6T4C - chains A and D of the 4 polymer chains in the assembly; structure by X-ray diffraction, 1.80 A resolution.

== Chain A ==
Protein: VP1
From: Enterovirus F
Notes: EC 3.4.22.29, 3.6.1.15, 3.4.22.28, 2.7.7.48
Reference sequence: Q2LKZ0 (Q2LKZ0_9ENTO); residues 1-275 here correspond to UniProt positions 559-833 (UniProt number = residue number + 558)
Sequence (275 residues; each row starts with the number of its first residue):
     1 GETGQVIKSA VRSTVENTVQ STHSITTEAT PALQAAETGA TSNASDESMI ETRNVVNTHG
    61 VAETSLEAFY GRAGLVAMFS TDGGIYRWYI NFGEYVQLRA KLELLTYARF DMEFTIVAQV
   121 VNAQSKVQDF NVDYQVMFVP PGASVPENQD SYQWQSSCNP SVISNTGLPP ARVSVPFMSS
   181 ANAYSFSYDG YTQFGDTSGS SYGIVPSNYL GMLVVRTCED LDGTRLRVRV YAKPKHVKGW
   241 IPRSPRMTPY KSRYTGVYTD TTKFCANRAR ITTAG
Disordered / not traced: 1-3, 275
Metal / ion sites: K+ site 1: T14, V15, N17, N57; K+ site 2: T30, P31, L33 (shared with E63(D), A65(D) of chain D); K+ site 3: S42 (shared with 2 residues of chain C)
Residues lining bound ligands: glutathione (GSH): L75, M78, Y95, D150, S151, Y152, W154, Q155, R216, R227, R229
What the authors report for this chain:
  - binding site for glutathione: L75 to F79, Y95 to L98, D150 to Q155, R216, R227 to Y231

== Chain D ==
Protein: VP4
From: Enterovirus F
Notes: EC 3.4.22.29, 3.6.1.15, 3.4.22.28, 2.7.7.48
Reference sequence: Q2LKZ0 (Q2LKZ0_9ENTO); residues 1-71 here = UniProt positions 1-71
Sequence (71 residues; each row starts with the number of its first residue):
     1 MGAQMSKNTA GSHTTGTYAT GGSNIHYTNI NYYENAASNS LNKQDFTQDP EKFTRPVVDV
    61 MKEAAVPLKS P
Disordered / not traced: 1-21, 70-71
Metal / ion sites: K+: E63, A65 (shared with T30(A), P31(A), L33(A) of chain A)

== Chain A / chain D interface ==
Pairs across the interface (61):
  I7(A) with E51(D); K52(D); R55(D); P56(D), hydrophobic
  S9(A) with Q48(D); D49(D); K52(D), hydrogen bond
  A10(A) with T47(D); Q48(D); D49(D), hydrogen bond (backbone-backbone)
  V11(A) with F46(D), hydrophobic; T47(D)
  R12(A) with F46(D); T47(D), hydrogen bond (backbone-backbone); D49(D), salt bridge
  E28(A) with A64(D)
  A29(A) with A64(D)
  T30(A) with E63(D); A64(D), hydrogen bond (backbone-backbone); V66(D)
  P31(A) with E63(D)
  L33(A) with P67(D)
  Q34(A) with P67(D)
  A35(A) with P67(D), hydrophobic
  T38(A) with V57(D); M61(D)
  A40(A) with T54(D); R55(D); M61(D), hydrophobic
  T41(A) with T54(D), hydrogen bond (backbone-backbone); R55(D), hydrogen bond (backbone-side chain)
  N43(A) with R55(D); M61(D), hydrogen bond (side chain-backbone); K62(D); E63(D)
  A44(A) with E63(D)
  S45(A) with E63(D), hydrogen bond (backbone-side chain)
  S48(A) with E63(D), hydrogen bond
  V61(A) with D45(D); T47(D)
  A62(A) with D45(D)
  S65(A) with D45(D), hydrogen bond
  E67(A) with L41(D); N42(D), hydrogen bond (side chain-backbone); D45(D)
  G71(A) with L41(D)
  D111(A) with A37(D)
  S174(A) with A37(D)
  V175(A) with A37(D)
  P176(A) with A37(D), hydrophobic
  P234(A) with L41(D)
  K235(A) with A37(D), hydrogen bond (side chain-backbone); S38(D), hydrogen bond (side chain-backbone); N39(D), hydrogen bond (side chain-backbone); L41(D)
  H236(A) with A36(D); A37(D); N39(D), hydrogen bond (side chain-backbone); S40(D), hydrogen bond (side chain-backbone); N42(D)
  P242(A) with F53(D)
Interface residues without a listed pair, chain A (37 interface residues in all): Q5, K8, G39, S42, A68
Interface residues without a listed pair, chain D (28 interface residues in all): N35, A65, L68

== In short ==
37 residues of chain A and 28 residues of chain D are in contact; the contacts include 16 hydrogen bonds and 1
salt bridge. Polar pairs include R12(A)-D49(D), S9(A)-K52(D) and T41(A)-R55(D). Ligands of chain A:
glutathione. The paper reports a binding site for glutathione at L75(A), Y95(A) and D150(A) among others.
Here chain A is VP1 and chain D is VP4, both from Enterovirus F. Entry 6T4C (Bovine enterovirus F3 in complex
with glutathione) was determined by X-ray diffraction, deposited together with 6T40 and 6T48.
